PDB entry 5ANC | electron microscopy, 4.20 A resolution (low resolution: residue-level contacts below are approximate; hydrogen-bond / salt-bridge calls are withheld) | chains D and N of the 11 polymer chains in the assembly

Chain D:
Name: 60S ribosomal protein L12
From: Dictyostelium discoideum
UniProtKB: Q54J50 (RL12_DICDI); numbering as in UniProt (aligned over 1-166)
Sequence (166 residues; row label = number of the first residue in the row):
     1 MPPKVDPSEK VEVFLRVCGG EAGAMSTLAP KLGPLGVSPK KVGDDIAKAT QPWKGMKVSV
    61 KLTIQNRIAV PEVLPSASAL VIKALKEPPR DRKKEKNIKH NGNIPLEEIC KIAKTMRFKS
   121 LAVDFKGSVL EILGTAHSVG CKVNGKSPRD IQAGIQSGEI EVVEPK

Chain N:
Molecule: 26S ribosomal RNA
From: Dictyostelium discoideum
Sequence (3741 nucleotides; row label = number of the first residue in the row):
     1 UCCGCCUCAC CUUUGUAAGA UUACCCGCUG AACUUAAGCA UAUCAGUAAG CGGAGGAAAA
    61 GAAACUAACU AGGAUUCCGU CAGUAACGGC GAGUGAAGAC GGAAUAGCCC AAGGUUCAAA
   121 CCUGGAUCUC UUCGAGGUUA GGUGAUGUGA CCUAUGGACU GAUGGAGCCC GCUGUUGUGA
   181 CUGCUAAUUC CGUUUGGAAU UUCGAGUCGU AGAAGGUGAU AACCCUGUUC GCAGUAUCAC
   241 AACAGUUGGA CUUUGCCAUU AGCUCCACGA GUAGGAAUGU CUGAAAUUGC AUUCUGAAUG
   301 GGUGAUAAGA UUCAUCCAAG GCUAAAUAUA UGUUAGGAGA UCGAUAGCAU ACAAGUACCG
   361 UGAGGGAAAG GUGAAAAGAA CUUUGAAAAA AGGUUUAAAA GUAUUUGACA CCGUUUAUGU
   421 GGAAGCGUUU ACUUGGACCC CGAUUAAUGA CGUCGGUUUA GCUCUAAUUC UUAGGUGGCC
   481 AAAGUAGAGU GUUACGUGCU GAUCAAAAGG UAACGGACAU UUGAUUCAUU GGUUAUCGAC
   541 GAGGAAGGUA CUCUAAAUCG GCCAGUUACU AACGGGUGAG AUCUGAUGUU UAUAAAAUGG
   601 GGGAUGAGGC UUAUCGGCUU GCUGGUGGCU CGCUCUCAAU AAUGGAUAUU GGGUUUCAUC
   661 AAGAGUGCAA AAUGGUGGCA AUUCACUAUU AGUGGUUAUU AAUUUUGUUU GCGUGGCUUG
   721 GCCUUGUCUA CAGGUUAUCU UCGGAUGGCU UGUAGCUUUG UUGAACGCGU GGGCUUAAUG
   781 UUGUGAUUCU AGUAGCGUUA CCAUAUCGUU AGAGUGGGUU CAAUAAAUGU CCCGUCUUGA
   841 AACACGGAUC AAGGAGGCCG UUUUGUGUGC GAGUGUAAGA GUAAUUAAAA CUCUGACGCG
   901 UAUUGAAAGA AAGAAUACUC CAAAAGAUCG UAACUACGGU UACCUUCUGU AAGGAGUGCC
   961 CGAAUCAUGA GAACUCUGUU UCGAAAGGAU UUGCGGUUGA GCACCUAGAA UGGGACCCGA
  1021 AAGGUUGUGA ACUAUGCCUG AGGAAGGCGA AGUCAGGGGA AACUCUGAUG GAGGCUUGUC
  1081 GCAAUGCUGA CGUGCAAAUC GCUUGUCUAA CUUGGGUAUA GGGGCGAAAG ACUAAUCGAA
  1141 CAACCUAGUA GCUGGUUCCU UCCGAAGUUU CCCUCAGGAU AGCUGGAGCA GUAUUCUAGU
  1201 UCCAUCUUGU AAAGACAAUG AUUAGCAGUU UCGGGGGCGU AAUGCUCUCA GCUGAUUCUC
  1261 AAACUCUGAA CGGGUGGGUA UCAUUUUAAU UCACUUAAUU GGAUUUUAAA AUUAAAUUGC
  1321 ACAUGUGCAA UGAAAAAUAG GAGCUCUUAG UGGGCCAUUU UUGGUAAGCA GAACUGGCGA
  1381 UGUGGGUUGA ACCAAAUAUU GGGAUAAGAC GUCUAACAUU CACUAAUAGA UACCACAAAA
  1441 GGUGUUAGUU CAUUAAGACA GCAGGACGGU GGCCAUGGAA GUCGGUAUCC GCUAAGGAGU
  1501 GUGUAACAAC UCACCUGCCA AAUGGACUAG CCCUGAAAAU GGAUGACGCU AGCAGUGGAU
  1561 GGUCGAUGCC CAAUCGUUAA AAGAAGUGAU AAUACUUUUA ACGUGUAGGA AGGCGUGAAG
  1621 GUAACGUAGA AGCUUGAAUG UGAAUUCGAG UGGAGUUGUC UUUAGUGCAG AUCUUGAUGG
  1681 UAGUAGCAAA UAUUCAAAAG AAUUUACUUU GAAGGCCGAA GUGGGGAAGG GUUCCAUAAC
  1741 AAUGGAAUUC ACUUAUGGGU GAGUCGAUCC UAAGGUUUGG GUUAACUCUC UCUAAUAAGG
  1801 UUACUAGGUC AUUGGAUCGA AAGUGAAGGU GGCUUUAACA CUAGUGACUU UAUAGGCCGA
  1861 AAGGGAAGCG GGUUAAAAUU CCUGCACCAU CGAAUGGGAU AUUAGGGUAA CCGAUCGUAA
  1921 UCCGGGACAU CAAUUGGCGG UCGAGGAAGA GUUAUCUUUU CUUGUUAACA UUGUCUUGGG
  1981 GUCCUCCGAA UCAGGUCAAC UGGAGACGAG GAUUCAUCGC ACAAUGGAAG AGCACAGUCC
  2041 UUUGGAUUGG GUCUCGCAUC CGCUAAAUGG UCCUUGAAAA CCGGAUUAUG GUAUUUAAUC
  2101 CUAUUUGGUG UUCGUACCAA UAACCACAUC AGGUCUCCAA GGUGAAUAGC CUCUGGUCAA
  2161 AUGUAUUAAU GUAGAUAAGG GAAGUCGGCA AAACCGAUCU GUAACUUCGG GAUAAGGAUU
  2221 GGCUCUAAAG GCUGGUGGAG UGGACAUAUU GGAGUUUGCU AUUUGUUUUU UACUUUUAGG
  2281 AUGGGCAACU GUUUUGAAGG UUUAAGAUGG GUGGUAAUUC UUUCCAAUGU GAGGGCUUGC
  2341 UCGUUCUGCU UUACGAUUAA CAGCUAAUUU AGAACUGUGA CGAUCACCGG GAAUCCAACU
  2401 GUUUAAUUAA AACAAAGCAU UGCGAUAAGC UUAAAAGCUU UUGACGCAAU GUGAUUUCUG
  2461 CCCAGUGCUC UGAAUGUCAA AGUGAAGAGA UUCAACCUAG CACGGGUAAA CGGCGGGAGU
  2521 AACUAUGACU CUCUUAAGGU AGCCAAAUGC CUCGUCAUCU AAUUAGUGAC GCGCAUGAAU
  2581 GGAUCAAUGA GAUUCCCACU GUCCCUAACU ACUAUACAGC GAAACCACUG CAAGGGGAAC
  2641 GGGCCUUGCA AAAACAGCGG GGAAAGAAGA CCCUGUUGAG CUUGACUCUA GUCUGAUAUU
  2701 GCAUAGUGAC CUAAAAGGUG UAGAAUAGGU GGGAGGGGCA ACCCGACGGU GAAAUACCAC
  2761 CCCUUUUGGC GUUACUUUGC UAACUUGGAA UAACAGUACC UCAUAAUUCA UUUUAUGAUG
  2821 GUUUUGGUGA AUAAGCGGAU CAACCACGGG UGAAAUCUGU GCAAAUUGGG CAACUGAUUU
  2881 GUAUAGCAAA GUAGUCCCUC UGGUCCCGUA UUAUGUCGAC CAAGAACAGU UUCAGGUGGG
  2941 GAGUUUGGCU GGGGCGGCAC AUUUGUUAAA AGAUAACGCA AGUGUCCAAA GGCAGGCUCA
  3001 GUGAGAACAG AAAUCUCACG UAGAGUAAAA GGGCAAAAGC CUGCUUGAUU CUGAUUUUCA
  3061 GUACUAAUCG GAACUGGGAA ACCAGGGCCU AUCGAUCCUU UAUGUGCUUA AAUCUUAACC
  3121 CUAGAGGUGU CAGAAAAGUU ACCACAGGGA UAACUGGCUU GUGGCAGCCA AGCGCUCAUA
  3181 GCGACGCUGC UUUUUGAUCC UUCGAUGUCG GCUCUUCUUA UCAUUGUGAA GCAGAAUUCA
  3241 CAAAGUGUUG GAUUGUUCAC CCACUAACAA GGAACGUGAG CUGGGUUUAG ACCGUCGUGA
  3301 GACAGGUUAG UUUUACCCUA CUGUUGUCAA UUGUUUGCGU AAUAGUAGCA UGAUUUAGUA
  3361 CGAGAGGAAC UGUCAUGCCG GAUCACUGGU CUGUAGGUUU AUUUGACAAA AUAGUGACCU
  3421 GCCGCUACCA UCCGUUGGAU AAUGGCUGAA CGCCUCUAAG UCAGAAUCCA UUCUAGAAAC
  3481 GCAAACCAAA UGCUUUAGAG UGUGAAUGUU GUAGGUAACA UUAGGUUGUU GGUGGGGGAC
  3541 CACUUUCAAC UUUAAACCAU AUGAUUAAUC GCUGUUACAC UGCAGUUUCC UUCCGGUUAU
  3601 UGUGGUGGGU GGCUAAAUUC UAAUUUAUAU CCUCGUUCCG CUCAACUCUU CGAUUGUAGA
  3661 CGACUAUCAA AUGAACUAGG UGCUGUAAGC UUCCGAGUAG CGUUCAGUUA CGAGGGGUUG
  3721 AGGCUUUUCC AUUAGUUCUU U
Not modelled in the structure: 1-1220, 1271-1355, 1603-2391, 2701-2924, 3481-3741
Sequence notes: conflict C3119 (G in FR733594.)

How chain D and chain N interact:
Contacting residue pairs (73; chain D residue first):
  Leu-15(D) with G1471(N)
  Arg-16(D) with G1471(N)
  Val-17(D) with G1471(N); G1478(N)
  Gly-23(D) with U1476(N); G1477(N); G1478(N)
  Ala-24(D) with U1476(N); G1478(N)
  Ser-26(D) with G1477(N)
  Thr-27(D) with G1477(N)
  Leu-28(D) with G1477(N)
  Pro-30(D) with G1471(N); G1477(N); G1478(N); A1480(N); A1505(N)
  Lys-31(D) with A1480(N)
  Pro-34(D) with A1505(N)
  Lys-57(D) with C1473(N); C1474(N); U1476(N)
  Val-58(D) with G1471(N); C1473(N)
  Ser-76(D) with U1470(N)
  Ala-77(D) with U1470(N)
  Ala-79(D) with G1472(N); C1473(N)
  Lys-83(D) with C1473(N)
  Glu-95(D) with A1475(N); U1476(N)
  Lys-96(D) with A1475(N); U1476(N); G1477(N)
  Asn-97(D) with A1475(N)
  Ile-98(D) with C1474(N); A1475(N)
  Lys-99(D) with C1474(N)
  Lys-114(D) with G1469(N)
  Phe-118(D) with G1469(N); U1470(N)
  Leu-121(D) with G1469(N)
  Ala-122(D) with G1468(N); G1491(N)
  Val-123(D) with G1468(N); G1491(N)
  Asp-124(D) with G1491(N); C1492(N)
  Ser-128(D) with G1491(N); C1492(N)
  Glu-131(D) with C1490(N)
  Ile-132(D) with G1468(N); G1469(N); C1490(N); G1491(N)
  Thr-135(D) with G1469(N); C1489(N)
  Ala-136(D) with G1469(N); U1470(N); G1472(N)
  His-137(D) with G1472(N)
  Ser-138(D) with C1473(N)
  Val-139(D) with C1473(N); C1474(N)
  Arg-149(D) with G1472(N); A1487(N); U1488(N); C1489(N); A1498(N)
  Asp-150(D) with C1489(N)
  Ile-151(D) with C1489(N); C1490(N)
  Gln-152(D) with C1490(N)
Also at the interface, not in a pair above, chain D (46 interface residues in all): Met-25, Ala-29, Ser-59, Val-60, Lys-94, Val-162
Also at the interface, not in a pair above, chain N (22 interface residues in all): A1479, C1507

Summary:
The interface between chain D and chain N involves 46 residues on one side and 22 on the other.
Chain D is 60S ribosomal protein L12 and chain N is 26S ribosomal RNA, both from Dictyostelium discoideum; the
structure, Mechanism of eIF6 release from the nascent 60S ribosomal subunit, was determined by electron
microscopy together with 6QKL, 5AN9 and 5ANB from the same study.
